PDB entry 7CO8 | X-ray diffraction, 1.70 A resolution | chains A and P of the 4 polymer chains in the assembly

# Chain A
Molecule: DNA-directed DNA/RNA polymerase mu
From: Homo sapiens
Notes: EC 2.7.7.7
UniProt: Q9NP87 (DPOLM_HUMAN); residue numbers follow UniProt; this construct covers 1-397, 410-494
Sequence (482 residues; each row starts with the number of its first residue; note: 12 numbers in that range are skipped by the numbering (no residue carries them; nothing is unmodelled there)):
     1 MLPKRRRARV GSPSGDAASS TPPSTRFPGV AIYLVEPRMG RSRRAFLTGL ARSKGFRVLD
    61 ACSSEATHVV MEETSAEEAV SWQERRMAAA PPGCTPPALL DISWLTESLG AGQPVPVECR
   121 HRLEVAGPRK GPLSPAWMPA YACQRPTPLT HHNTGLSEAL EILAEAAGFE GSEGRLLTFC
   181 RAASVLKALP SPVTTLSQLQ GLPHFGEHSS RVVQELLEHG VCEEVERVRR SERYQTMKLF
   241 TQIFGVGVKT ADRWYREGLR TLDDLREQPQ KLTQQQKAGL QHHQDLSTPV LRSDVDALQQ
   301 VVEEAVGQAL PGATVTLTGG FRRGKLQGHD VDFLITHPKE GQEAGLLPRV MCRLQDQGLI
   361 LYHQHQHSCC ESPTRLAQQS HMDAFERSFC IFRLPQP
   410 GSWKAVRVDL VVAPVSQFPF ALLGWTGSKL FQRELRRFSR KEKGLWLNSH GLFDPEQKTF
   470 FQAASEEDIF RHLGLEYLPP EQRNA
Disordered / not traced: 1-138, 369-381
Differences from the reference sequence: engineered mutation Gly410 (Pro in Q9NP87)
Swiss-Prot annotation at these positions:
  - region: Arg323 to Asp332 (Involved in ssDNA binding)
  - binding site (Mg(2+)): Asp330, Asp332, Asp418
  - site: Gly433 (Responsible for the low discrimination between dNTP and rNTP)
  - modified residue: Ser12 (Phosphoserine)
Ion coordination: K+: Thr241, Ile243, Val246 (shared with DT3(P) of chain P); Mg2+ site 1: Asp330, Asp332, Asp418 (together with XG4) (shared with DA4(P) of chain P); Mg2+ site 2: Asp330, Asp332 (together with XG4)
Residues lining bound ligands: XG4 (2'-deoxy-5'-O-[(R)-hydroxy{[(R)-hydroxy(phosphonooxy)phosphoryl]amino}phosphoryl]guanosine): Gly319, Gly320, Arg323, Lys325, Gly328, His329, Asp330, Asp332, Asp418, Gly433, Trp434, Thr435, Gly436, Ser437, Lys438, Gln441, Arg445
What the authors report for this chain:
  - binding site for the 10-nt DNA strand: Lys438, Gln441, Arg442, Arg445, Arg449
  - binding site for XG4: Lys438, Gln441
  - mutagenesis - K438A: decreased catalytic activity on dATP
  - mutagenesis - K438A: decreased catalytic activity on dGTP
  - specificity-determining residues: Gln441 (proposed by the authors, not directly observed)

# Chain P
Molecule: 4-nt DNA strand
Sequence (4 nucleotides; row label = number of the first residue in the row):
     1 CGTA
Ion coordination: K+: DT3 (shared with Thr241(A), Ile243(A), Val246(A) of chain A); Mg2+: DA4 (together with XG4) (shared with Asp330(A), Asp332(A), Asp418(A) of chain A)

# Interface between chain A and chain P
Residue-residue contacts (23; chain A residue first):
  Phe244(A) with DT3(P), phosphate contact
  Gly245(A) with DG2(P), phosphate contact; DT3(P), hydrogen bond to the phosphate
  Val246(A) with DG2(P), phosphate contact; DT3(P), hydrogen bond to the phosphate
  Gly247(A) with DG2(P), hydrogen bond to the phosphate
  Lys249(A) with DC1(P), phosphate contact; DG2(P), phosphate contact
  Thr250(A) with DC1(P), hydrogen bond to the phosphate; DG2(P), hydrogen bond to the phosphate
  Gln275(A) with DG2(P), sugar contact; DT3(P), sugar contact
  Asp332(A) with DA4(P), phosphate contact
  Gln366(A) with DG2(P), base contact; DT3(P), hydrogen bond to the base
  Arg387(A) with DT3(P), hydrogen bond to the base; DA4(P), hydrogen bond to the base
  Phe389(A) with DT3(P), sugar contact; DA4(P), sugar contact
  Arg416(A) with DT3(P), phosphate contact; DA4(P), salt bridge to the phosphate
  Asp418(A) with DA4(P), phosphate contact
  Trp434(A) with DA4(P), phosphate contact
Also at the interface, not in a pair above, chain A (19 interface residues in all): Ile243, Val248, His329, Asp330, Gln364

# Summary
The interface between chain A and chain P involves 19 residues on one side and 4 on the other, with 8 hydrogen
bonds and 1 salt bridge. Polar contacts include Gln366(A)-DT3(P), Arg387(A)-DT3(P) and Arg387(A)-DA4(P). From
the paper: a binding site for the 10-nt DNA strand at Lys438(A), Gln441(A) and Arg442(A) among others; K438A
of chain A reduces catalytic activity on dATP.
Chain A is DNA-directed DNA/RNA polymerase mu (Homo sapiens) and chain P is a 4-nt DNA strand; the structure,
Ternary complex of DNA polymerase Mu with 2-nt gapped DNA (T:dGMPNPP), was determined by X-ray diffraction
together with 7CO6, 7CO9, 7COA, 7COB, 7COC and 7COD from the same study.
